Entry 2Y1L (X-ray diffraction, 1.80 A resolution); this record covers chains A and D of the 7 polymer chains in the assembly.

[Chain A]
Name: Caspase-8 subunit p18
Organism: Homo sapiens
Notes: fragment: p18 subunit, residues 218-374
UniProtKB: Q14790 (CASP8_HUMAN); numbering as in UniProt (aligned over 217-374)
Amino-acid sequence (159 residues; row label = number of the first residue in the row):
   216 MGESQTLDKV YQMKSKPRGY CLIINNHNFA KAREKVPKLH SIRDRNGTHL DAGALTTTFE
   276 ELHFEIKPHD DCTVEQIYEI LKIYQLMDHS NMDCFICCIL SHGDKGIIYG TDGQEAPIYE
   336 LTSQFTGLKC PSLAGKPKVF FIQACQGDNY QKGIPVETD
Disordered / not traced: 216-221, 372-374
Differences from the reference sequence: initiating methionine (216); conflict Gly217 (Ser in Q14790)
Swiss-Prot annotation at these positions:
  - active site: His317, Cys360
  - site: Asp374 (Cleavage)
  - modified residue: Lys224 (N6-acetyllysine), Tyr334 (Phosphotyrosine)

[Chain D]
Name: Caspase-8
Organism: Homo sapiens
Notes: EC 3.4.22.61; fragment: p10 subunit, residues 376-479
UniProtKB: Q14790 (CASP8_HUMAN); residue numbers follow UniProt; this construct covers 376-479
Amino-acid sequence (104 residues; each row starts with the number of its first residue):
   376 EEQPYLEMDL SSPQTRYIPD EADFLLGMAT VNNCVSYRNP AEGTWYIQSL CQSLRERCPR
   436 GDDILTILTE VNYEVSNKDD KKNMGKQMPQ PTFTLRKKLV FPSD
Disordered / not traced: 376-389
Swiss-Prot annotation at these positions:
  - site: Asp384, Leu385 (Cleavage)
  - modified residue: Tyr380 (Phosphotyrosine), Ser387 (Phosphoserine), Arg413 (Microbial infection: ADP-riboxanated arginine)

[How chain A and chain D interact]
Residue-residue contacts (25; chain A residue first):
  Leu222(A) - Arg432(D)  hydrogen bond (backbone-side chain)
  Leu222(A) - Arg435(D)
  Asp223(A) - Arg432(D)  salt bridge
  Asp223(A) - Thr441(D)
  Asp223(A) - Thr444(D)
  Asp223(A) - Glu445(D)  hydrogen bond (side chain-backbone)
  Lys224(A) - Tyr448(D)
  Gln366(A) - Pro394(D)
  Gln366(A) - Asp395(D)  hydrogen bond (side chain-backbone)
  Gln366(A) - Glu396(D)  hydrogen bond (side chain-backbone)
  Lys367(A) - Ile393(D)
  Lys367(A) - Pro394(D)
  Lys367(A) - Asp395(D)  hydrogen bond (backbone-backbone)
  Gly368(A) - Tyr392(D)
  Gly368(A) - Ile393(D)
  Ile369(A) - Arg391(D)
  Ile369(A) - Tyr392(D)
  Ile369(A) - Ile393(D)  hydrogen bond (backbone-backbone)
  Ile369(A) - Pro394(D)
  Ile369(A) - Asp395(D)
  Pro370(A) - Arg391(D)
  Pro370(A) - Tyr392(D)
  Val371(A) - Thr390(D)
  Val371(A) - Arg391(D)  hydrogen bond (backbone-backbone)
  Val371(A) - Ile393(D)  hydrophobic
Other interface residues (no listed pair), chain A (10 interface residues in all): Tyr334
Other interface residues (no listed pair), chain D (14 interface residues in all): Asn408

[In short]
The interface between chain A and chain D involves 10 residues on one side and 14 on the other; the contacts
include 7 hydrogen bonds and 1 salt bridge. Polar contacts include Asp223(A)-Arg432(D), Leu222(A)-Arg432(D)
and Asp223(A)-Glu445(D).
Chain A is Caspase-8 subunit p18 and chain D is Caspase-8, both from Homo sapiens; the structure, Caspase-8 in
Complex with DARPin-8.4, was determined by X-ray diffraction.
